8YRS - chains A and B of the 6 polymer chains in the assembly; structure by X-ray diffraction, 2.43 A resolution.

Chain A (and B):
Molecule: ATP-dependent DNA helicase Q1
From: Homo sapiens
Notes: EC 3.6.4.12; chain B of this document is another copy of the same molecule, construct and numbering; everything in this record applies to it too
UniProt: P46063 (RECQ1_HUMAN); the construct has insertions or renumbered stretches relative to UniProt, so the offset changes along the chain: 49-480 = UniProt 49-480; 491-626 = UniProt 481-616
Sequence (599 residues; each row starts with the number of its first residue):
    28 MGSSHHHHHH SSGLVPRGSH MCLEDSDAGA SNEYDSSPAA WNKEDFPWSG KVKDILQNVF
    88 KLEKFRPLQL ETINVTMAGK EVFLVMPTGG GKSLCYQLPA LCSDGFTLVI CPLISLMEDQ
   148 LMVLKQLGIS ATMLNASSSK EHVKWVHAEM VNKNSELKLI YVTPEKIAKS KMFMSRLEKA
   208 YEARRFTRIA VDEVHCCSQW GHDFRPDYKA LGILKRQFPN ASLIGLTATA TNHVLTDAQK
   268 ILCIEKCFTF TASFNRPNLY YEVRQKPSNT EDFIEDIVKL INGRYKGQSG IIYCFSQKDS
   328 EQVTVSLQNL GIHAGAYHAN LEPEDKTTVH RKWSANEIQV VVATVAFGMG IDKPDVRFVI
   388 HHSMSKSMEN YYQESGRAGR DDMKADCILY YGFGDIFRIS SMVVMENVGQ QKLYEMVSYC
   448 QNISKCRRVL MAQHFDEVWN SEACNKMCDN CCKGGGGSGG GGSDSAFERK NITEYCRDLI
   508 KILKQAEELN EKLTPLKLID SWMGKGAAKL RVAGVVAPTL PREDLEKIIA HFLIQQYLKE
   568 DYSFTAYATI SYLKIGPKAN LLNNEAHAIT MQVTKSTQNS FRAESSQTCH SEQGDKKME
Unresolved in the structure: 28-61, 481-491, 603-626 (chain B: 28-62, 482-491, 603-626)
Construct notes: initiating methionine (28); expression tag (29-48); linker (481-490)
Metal / ion sites: Zn2+: C453, C471, C475, C478

Interface between chain A and chain B:
Residue-residue contacts (57):
  I194(A) with M432(B)
  A195(A) with M432(B)
  K198(A) with M432(B); F571(B); T572(B); A573(B); T576(B)
  M201(A) with F571(B), hydrophobic
  S202(A) with F571(B); T572(B)
  E205(A) with S570(B), hydrogen bond; F571(B), hydrogen bond (side chain-backbone)
  C224(A) with Q226(B)
  S225(A) with Q226(B)
  Q226(A) with C224(B), hydrogen bond (side chain-backbone); S225(B); Q226(B), hydrogen bond (side chain-backbone); F231(B); D264(B)
  W227(A) with K267(B); I268(B), hydrophobic
  F231(A) with Q226(B); F231(B), hydrophobic
  A237(A) with M432(B)
  I240(A) with V431(B); M432(B), hydrophobic
  R243(A) with V431(B), hydrogen bond (side chain-backbone); M432(B); E433(B)
  Q244(A) with Y569(B), hydrogen bond (side chain-backbone); F571(B)
  D264(A) with Q226(B), hydrogen bond
  K267(A) with W227(B); N434(B), hydrogen bond (backbone-side chain)
  I268(A) with W227(B), hydrophobic
  C270(A) with N434(B), hydrogen bond
  V431(A) with I240(B); R243(B), hydrogen bond (backbone-side chain)
  M432(A) with I194(B); I240(B), hydrophobic; R243(B)
  E433(A) with R243(B)
  N434(A) with R243(B), hydrogen bond; K267(B); I268(B), hydrogen bond (side chain-backbone); C270(B), hydrogen bond
  Y569(A) with Q244(B), hydrogen bond (backbone-side chain)
  S570(A) with E205(B), hydrogen bond
  F571(A) with M201(B), hydrophobic; S202(B); E205(B), hydrogen bond (backbone-side chain); Q244(B)
  T572(A) with K198(B); S202(B)
  A573(A) with K198(B); M199(B); S202(B)
Also at the interface, not in a pair above, chain A (31 interface residues in all): M199, K206, K236
Also at the interface, not in a pair above, chain B (33 interface residues in all): A195, K236, A237, G239, K519

In short:
31 residues of chain A face 33 of chain B across their interface; the contacts include 16 hydrogen bonds.
Polar contacts include E205(A)-S570(B), E205(A)-F571(B) and Q226(A)-C224(B). C453(A), C471(A), C475(A) and
C478(A) form the Zn2+ site.
Chain A and chain B are both ATP-dependent DNA helicase Q1 (Homo sapiens); the structure, Crystal structure of
human RECQ1 helicase containing a flexible linker in complex with tailed duplex DNA, was determined by X-ray
diffraction.
